Entry 6RI9 (electron microscopy, 3.70 A resolution); this record covers chains A and B of the 8 polymer chains in the assembly.

Chain A (and B):
Name: DNA-directed RNA polymerase subunit alpha
Source organism: Escherichia coli (strain K12)
Notes: EC 2.7.7.6; chain B of this document is another copy of the same molecule, construct and numbering; everything in this record applies to it too
UniProt: P0A7Z4 (RPOA_ECOLI); numbering as in UniProt (aligned over 1-329)
Amino-acid sequence (329 residues; numbered 1 to 329; the number before each row is that of its first residue):
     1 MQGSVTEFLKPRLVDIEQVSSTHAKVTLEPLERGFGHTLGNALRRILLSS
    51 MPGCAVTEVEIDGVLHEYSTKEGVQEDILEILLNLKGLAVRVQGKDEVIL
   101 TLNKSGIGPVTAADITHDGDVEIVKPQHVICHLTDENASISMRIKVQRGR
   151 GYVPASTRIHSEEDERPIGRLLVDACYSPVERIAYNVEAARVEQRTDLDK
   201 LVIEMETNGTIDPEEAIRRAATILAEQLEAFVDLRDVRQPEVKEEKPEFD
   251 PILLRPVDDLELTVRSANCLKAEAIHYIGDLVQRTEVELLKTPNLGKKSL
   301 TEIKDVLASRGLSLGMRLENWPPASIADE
Disordered / not traced: 1-6, 235-329 (chain B: 1-3, 233-329)
Curated features (UniProtKB/Swiss-Prot):
  - region: Glu-162 to Glu-165 (Required for interaction with Crp at class II promoters)
  - modified residue: Arg-265 (ADP-ribosylarginine), Lys-297 (N6-acetyllysine), Lys-298 (N6-acetyllysine)

Chain A / chain B interface:
Pairs across the interface (44; chain A residue first):
  Glu-7(A) with Arg-150(B), salt bridge
  Phe-8(A) with Arg-150(B); Ile-223(B), hydrophobic; Gln-227(B)
  Lys-10(A) with Glu-226(B); Glu-229(B)
  Pro-11(A) with Gln-227(B); Ala-230(B); Phe-231(B), hydrophobic
  Leu-13(A) with Phe-231(B), hydrophobic
  Leu-28(A) with Phe-231(B), hydrophobic
  Phe-35(A) with Ser-50(B); Gln-227(B)
  Thr-38(A) with Arg-45(B), hydrogen bond
  Asn-41(A) with Asn-41(B)
  Arg-45(A) with Gly-34(B), hydrogen bond (side chain-backbone); His-37(B); Thr-38(B)
  Ile-46(A) with Phe-35(B), hydrophobic
  Arg-150(A) with Val-5(B), hydrogen bond (side chain-backbone); Glu-7(B), hydrogen bond (side chain-backbone); Phe-8(B)
  Arg-218(A) with Phe-231(B), hydrogen bond (side chain-backbone); Val-232(B)
  Arg-219(A) with Thr-6(B), hydrogen bond
  Ala-221(A) with Phe-231(B), hydrophobic; Val-232(B)
  Thr-222(A) with Val-232(B)
  Ile-223(A) with Phe-8(B), hydrophobic
  Leu-224(A) with Leu-228(B), hydrophobic
  Glu-226(A) with Lys-10(B), salt bridge
  Gln-227(A) with Phe-8(B); Leu-9(B)
  Leu-228(A) with Leu-39(B), hydrophobic; Leu-224(B), hydrophobic
  Phe-231(A) with Leu-28(B), hydrophobic; Leu-43(B), hydrophobic; Ile-217(B), hydrophobic
  Val-232(A) with Arg-218(B), hydrogen bond (backbone-side chain); Ala-221(B), hydrophobic
  Asp-233(A) with Arg-218(B), hydrogen bond (backbone-side chain)
  Leu-234(A) with Val-14(B), hydrophobic; Glu-214(B); Arg-218(B)
Interface residues without a listed pair, chain A (33 interface residues in all): Glu-32, Gly-34, His-37, Leu-39, Ala-42, Ser-49, Ser-50, Pro-52
Interface residues without a listed pair, chain B (33 interface residues in all): Ala-42, Ile-46

Overview:
Chain A and chain B each contribute 33 residues to their interface; the contacts include 8 hydrogen bonds and
2 salt bridges. Polar pairs include Glu-7(A)/Arg-150(B), Glu-226(A)/Lys-10(B) and Thr-38(A)/Arg-45(B).
Both chains are DNA-directed RNA polymerase subunit alpha (Escherichia coli (strain K12)). Entry 6RI9 (Cryo-EM
structure of E. coli RNA polymerase backtracked elongation complex in non-swiveled state) was determined by
electron microscopy (same publication as 6RH3, 6RI7, 6RIN and 6RIP).
